7A4J - chains AA and cD of the 240 polymer chains in the assembly; structure by electron microscopy, 3.04 A resolution.

# Chain AA (and cD)
Molecule: Antitermination protein N, 6,7-dimethyl-8-ribityllumazine synthase
From: Escherichia virus lambda
Notes: EC 2.5.1.78; chain cD of this document is another copy of the same molecule, construct and numbering; everything in this record applies to it too
Reference sequence: chimeric construct of P03045, O66529: residues 7-23 from P03045 (REGN_LAMBD) positions 6-22 (UniProt number = residue number - 1); residues 32-101 from O66529 positions 85-154 (UniProt number = residue number + 53); residues 114-197 from O66529 positions 1-84 (UniProt number = residue number - 113)
Amino-acid sequence (197 residues; each row starts with the number of its first residue):
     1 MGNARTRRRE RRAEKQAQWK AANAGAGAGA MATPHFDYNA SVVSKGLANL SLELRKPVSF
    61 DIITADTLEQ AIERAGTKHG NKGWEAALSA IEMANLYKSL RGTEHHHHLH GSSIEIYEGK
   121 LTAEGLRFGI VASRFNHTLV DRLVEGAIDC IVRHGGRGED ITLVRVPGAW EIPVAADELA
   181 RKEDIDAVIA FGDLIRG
Not modelled in the structure: 1-38, 196-197 (chain cD: 1-35, 195-197)
Construct notes: cloning artifact (1-6); linker (24-31, 102-113); engineered mutation Asn39 (Ile92 in O66529), Val42 (Glu95 in O66529), Val58 (Ile111 in O66529), Ser59 (Thr112 in O66529), Asp61 (Gly114 in O66529), Ile62 (Val115 in O66529), Tyr97 (Phe150 in O66529), Ile114 (Met1 in O66529), Glu115 (Gln2 in O66529), Thr138 (Ala25 in O66529), Gly158 (Glu45 in O66529), Ala169 (Ser56 in O66529), Asp177 (Gly64 in O66529), Phe191 (Ile78 in O66529), Asp193 (Val80 in O66529)
Swiss-Prot annotation at these positions:
  - active site: His35 (Proton donor)
  - binding site ((2S)-2-hydroxy-3-oxobutyl phosphate): Ala32, Thr33, Arg74
  - binding site (5-amino-6-(D-ribitylamino)uracil): Phe60, Lys82, Phe135, Asn136
What the authors report for this chain:
  - conformationally variable residues (domain motion, helix shift, order/disorder transition): Ile62 to Asp66, Thr67 to Arg74, Ala75 to Asn81

# Chain AA / chain cD interface
Pairs across the interface (46; chain AA residue first):
  Ala75(AA) with Glu69(cD)
  Lys78(AA) with Thr64(cD), hydrogen bond (side chain-backbone)
  His79(AA) with Glu69(cD)
  Lys82(AA) with Asp61(cD)
  Ala86(AA) with Ser59(cD), hydrogen bond (backbone-side chain); Asp61(cD)
  Met93(AA) with Pro57(cD), hydrophobic
  Tyr97(AA) with Arg55(cD); Pro57(cD)
  Arg101(AA) with Arg55(cD)
  Arg134(AA) with Arg153(cD)
  Asn136(AA) with Glu73(cD), hydrogen bond
  Thr138(AA) with Glu73(cD)
  Leu139(AA) with Ile63(cD), hydrophobic
  Leu143(AA) with Ile63(cD), hydrophobic
  Ala169(AA) with Val43(cD)
  Trp170(AA) with Asn39(cD)
  Pro173(AA) with Val43(cD), hydrophobic; Leu47(cD), hydrophobic; Leu50(cD)
  Ala176(AA) with Leu50(cD)
  Asp177(AA) with Leu50(cD)
  Ala180(AA) with Leu54(cD), hydrophobic; Lys56(cD), hydrogen bond (backbone-side chain)
  Arg181(AA) with Glu53(cD), salt bridge; Leu54(cD)
  Lys182(AA) with Lys56(cD), hydrogen bond (backbone-side chain)
  Ile185(AA) with Lys56(cD), hydrogen bond (backbone-side chain)
  Asp186(AA) with Pro57(cD)
  Ala187(AA) with Pro57(cD)
  Val188(AA) with Pro57(cD), hydrogen bond (backbone-backbone); Val58(cD); Ser59(cD), hydrogen bond (backbone-backbone)
  Ile189(AA) with Ser59(cD)
  Ala190(AA) with Ser59(cD), hydrogen bond (backbone-backbone); Phe60(cD); Asp61(cD), hydrogen bond (backbone-backbone)
  Phe191(AA) with Asp61(cD)
  Gly192(AA) with Asp61(cD), hydrogen bond (backbone-backbone); Ile63(cD)
  Asp193(AA) with Ile63(cD)
  Leu194(AA) with Asp37(cD); Asn39(cD); Ala40(cD); Ile63(cD)
  Ile195(AA) with Gln70(cD)
Interface residues without a listed pair, chain AA (38 interface residues in all): Ala71, Ile72, Ser89, Ala90, Ala94, Ile172
Interface residues without a listed pair, chain cD (26 interface residues in all): Ile62, Leu68, Ile72, Gly76, Thr77

# Summary
38 residues of chain AA and 26 residues of chain cD are in contact; the contacts include 11 hydrogen bonds and
1 salt bridge. Among the polar pairs are Arg181(AA)-Glu53(cD), Lys78(AA)-Thr64(cD) and Ala86(AA)-Ser59(cD).
From the paper: conformational variability at Ile62(AA), Thr67(AA) and Ala75(AA).
Chain AA and chain cD are both Antitermination protein N, 6,7-dimethyl-8-ribityllumazine synthase (Escherichia
virus lambda); the structure, Aquifex aeolicus lumazine synthase-derived nucleocapsid variant NC-4, was
determined by electron microscopy, deposited together with 7A4F, 7A4G, 7A4H and 7A4I.
